Entry 7K9H (electron microscopy, 3.20 A resolution); this record covers chains B and H of the 7 polymer chains in the assembly.

Chain B:
Protein: Spike glycoprotein
Source organism: Severe acute respiratory syndrome coronavirus 2
UniProt: P0DTC2 (SPIKE_SARS2); numbering as in UniProt; present here: 1-676, 680-1213
Amino-acid sequence (1256 residues; numbered 1 to 1259; 3 numbers in that range are skipped by the numbering (no residue carries them; nothing is unmodelled there); the number before each row is that of its first residue):
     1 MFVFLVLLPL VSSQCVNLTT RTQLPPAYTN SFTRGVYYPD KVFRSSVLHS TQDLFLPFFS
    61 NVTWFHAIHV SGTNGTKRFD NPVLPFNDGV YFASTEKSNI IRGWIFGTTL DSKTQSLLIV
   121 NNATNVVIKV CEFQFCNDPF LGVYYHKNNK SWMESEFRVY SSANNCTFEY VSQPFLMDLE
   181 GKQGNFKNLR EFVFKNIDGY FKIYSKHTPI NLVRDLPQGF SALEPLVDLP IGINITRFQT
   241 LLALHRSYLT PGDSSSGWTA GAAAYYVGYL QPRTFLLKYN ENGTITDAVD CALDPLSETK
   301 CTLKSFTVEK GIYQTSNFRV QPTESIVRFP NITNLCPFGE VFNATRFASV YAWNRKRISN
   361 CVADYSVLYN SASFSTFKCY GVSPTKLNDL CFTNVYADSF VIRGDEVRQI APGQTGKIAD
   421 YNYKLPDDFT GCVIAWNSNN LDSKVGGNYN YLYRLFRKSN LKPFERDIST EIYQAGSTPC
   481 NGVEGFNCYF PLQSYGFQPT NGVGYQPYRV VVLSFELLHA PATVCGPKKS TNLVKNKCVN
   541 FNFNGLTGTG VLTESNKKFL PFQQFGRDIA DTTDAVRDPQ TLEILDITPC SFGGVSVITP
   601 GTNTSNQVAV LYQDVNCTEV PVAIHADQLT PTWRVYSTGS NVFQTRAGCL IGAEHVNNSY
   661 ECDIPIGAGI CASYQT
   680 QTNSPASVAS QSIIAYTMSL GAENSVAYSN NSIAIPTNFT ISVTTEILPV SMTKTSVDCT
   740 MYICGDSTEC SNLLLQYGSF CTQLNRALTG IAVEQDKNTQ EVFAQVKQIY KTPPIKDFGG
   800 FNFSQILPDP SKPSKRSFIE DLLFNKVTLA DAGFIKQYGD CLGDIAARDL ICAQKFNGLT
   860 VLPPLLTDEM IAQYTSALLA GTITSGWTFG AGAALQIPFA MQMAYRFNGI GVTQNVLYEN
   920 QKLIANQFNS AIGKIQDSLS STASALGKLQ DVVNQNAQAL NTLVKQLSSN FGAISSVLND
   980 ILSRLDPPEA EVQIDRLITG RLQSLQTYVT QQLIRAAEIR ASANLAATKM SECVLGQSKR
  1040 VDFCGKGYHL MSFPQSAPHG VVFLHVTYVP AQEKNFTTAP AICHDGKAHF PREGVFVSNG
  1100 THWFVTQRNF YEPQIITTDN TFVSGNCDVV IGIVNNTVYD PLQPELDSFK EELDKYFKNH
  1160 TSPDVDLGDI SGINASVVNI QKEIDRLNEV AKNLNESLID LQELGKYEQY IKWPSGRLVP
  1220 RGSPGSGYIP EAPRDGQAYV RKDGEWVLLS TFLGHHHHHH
Not modelled in the structure: 1-26, 70-81, 144-164, 173-185, 243-262, 621-640, 680-689, 828-855, 1148-1259
Construct notes: engineered mutation Ala685 (Arg in P0DTC2), Pro986 (Lys in P0DTC2), Pro987 (Val in P0DTC2); expression tag (1214-1259)
Swiss-Prot annotation at these positions:
  - region: Asn280 to Cys301 (Putative superantigen), Arg403 to Asp405 (Integrin-binding motif), Asn448 to Phe456 (Immunodominant HLA epitope recognized by the CD8+), Ser816 to Tyr837 (Fusion peptide 1), Lys835 to Phe855 (Fusion peptide 2), Asp1163 to Glu1202 (Heptad repeat 2)
  - site: Arg815, Ser816 (Cleavage)
  - glycosylation: Asn17 (N-linked (GlcNAc...) (complex) asparagine), Asn61 (N-linked (GlcNAc...) (hybrid) asparagine), Asn74 (N-linked (GlcNAc...) (complex) asparagine), Asn122 (N-linked (GlcNAc...) (hybrid) asparagine), Asn149 (N-linked (GlcNAc...) (complex) asparagine), Asn165 (N-linked (GlcNAc...) (complex) asparagine), Asn234 (N-linked (GlcNAc...) (high mannose) asparagine), Asn282 (N-linked (GlcNAc...) (complex) asparagine), Thr323 (O-linked (GalNAc) threonine), Ser325 (O-linked (HexNAc...) serine), Asn331 (N-linked (GlcNAc...) (complex) asparagine), Asn343 (N-linked (GlcNAc...) (complex) asparagine), Asn603 (N-linked (GlcNAc...) (hybrid) asparagine), Asn616 (N-linked (GlcNAc...) (complex) asparagine), Asn657 (N-linked (GlcNAc...) (complex) asparagine), Thr676 (O-linked (GlcNAc...) threonine), Asn709 (N-linked (GlcNAc...) (high mannose) asparagine), Asn717 (N-linked (GlcNAc...) (hybrid) asparagine), Asn801 (N-linked (GlcNAc...) (hybrid) asparagine), Asn1074 (N-linked (GlcNAc...) (hybrid) asparagine) and 5 more in UniProt
  - natural variant: Leu5 (L5F: In strain: Iota/B.1.526), Ser13 (S13I: In strain: Epsilon/B.1.427/B.1.429), Leu18 (L18F: In strain: Beta/B.1.351, Gamma/P.1 and 1 more), Thr19 (T19I: In strain: Omicron/BQ.1.1, Omicron/XBB.1.5 and 1 more; T19R: In strain: Delta/B.1.617.2, Omicron/BA.2 and 4 more), Thr20 (T20N: In strain: Gamma/P.1), Leu24 to Ala27 (sequence variant, change not given here; In strain: Omicron/BA.2, Omicron/BA.2.12.1 and 6 more), Pro26 (P26S: In strain: Gamma/P.1), Gln52 (Q52H: In strain: Omicron/EG.5.1), Ala67 (A67V: In strain: Eta/B.1.525, Omicron/BA.1), His69 to Val70 (deletion: In strain: Alpha/B.1.1.7, Eta/B.1.525 and 5 more), Gly75 (G75V: In strain: Lambda/C.37), Thr76 (T76I: In strain: Lambda/C.37), 79 further natural variant entries in UniProt
  - mutagenesis: His69 to Val70 (Increased incorporation of cleaved spike into virions), Asn121 (N121Q: Partial loss of biliverdin affinity), Arg190 (R190K: Partial loss of biliverdin affinity), Asn234 (N234Q: Increased resistance to neutralizing antibodies), Asn331 (N331Q: Reduced viral infectivity), Asn343 (N343Q: Reduced viral infectivity), Leu452 (L452R: Increased resistance to neutralizing antibodies. Decreases HLA binding to NF9 epitope. Increased binding affinity to human ACE2), Tyr453 (Y453F: Decreased HLA binding to NF9 epitope. Increased binding affinity to human ACE2), Ala475 (A475V: Increased resistance to neutralizing antibodies), Val483 (V483A: Increased resistance to neutralizing antibodies), Glu484 (E484D: Increased replication in human TMEM106B overexpressing cells), Phe490 (F490L: Increased resistance to neutralizing antibodies and human covalescent sera neutralization), 6 further mutagenesis entries in UniProt
Disulfide bonds: Cys131-Cys166, Cys291-Cys301, Cys336-Cys361, Cys379-Cys432, Cys391-Cys525, Cys480-Cys488, Cys538-Cys590, Cys617-Cys649, Cys662-Cys671, Cys738-Cys760, Cys743-Cys749, Cys1032-Cys1043, Cys1082-Cys1126
Glycans and other covalent adducts: N-acetylglucosamine (NAG) linked to Asn61, Asn165, Asn234, Asn282, Asn331, Asn343, Asn616, Asn657, Asn709, Asn717, Asn801, Asn1074, Asn1098, Asn1134; glycan linked to Asn603

Chain H:
Protein: 2B04 heavy chain
Source organism: Mus musculus
Amino-acid sequence (119 residues; row label = number of the first residue in the row):
     1 QVQLKQSGPG LVAPSQSLSI TCTVSGFSLI NYAISWVRQP PGKGLEWLGV IWTGGGTNYN
    61 SALKSRLSIS KDNSKSQVFL KMNSLQTDDT ARYYCARKDY YGRYYGMDYW GQGTSVTVS
Disulfide bonds: Cys22-Cys95

Chain B / chain H interface:
Residue-residue contacts - 28 pairs, chain B then chain H:
  Tyr449(B) with Gly26(H), hydrogen bond (side chain-backbone); Phe27(H), hydrogen bond (side chain-backbone); Ser28(H)
  Leu452(B) with Ile30(H), hydrophobic
  Glu484(B) with Trp52(H); Thr53(H), hydrogen bond (side chain-backbone); Gly54(H); Gly55(H); Tyr100(H), hydrogen bond
  Gly485(B) with Trp52(H); Tyr100(H)
  Phe486(B) with Lys98(H); Tyr105(H)
  Cys488(B) with Tyr100(H)
  Tyr489(B) with Tyr100(H); Tyr101(H), hydrophobic; Tyr105(H), hydrogen bond
  Phe490(B) with Thr53(H); Gly54(H); Tyr101(H)
  Leu492(B) with Ile30(H); Tyr101(H)
  Gln493(B) with Ile30(H); Asn31(H); Tyr101(H), hydrogen bond
  Ser494(B) with Ser28(H); Ile30(H); Asn31(H), hydrogen bond (backbone-side chain)
Also at the interface, not in a pair above, chain B (13 interface residues in all): Gly446, Tyr495

Summary:
The chain B/chain H interface involves 13 residues from each chain, with 7 hydrogen bonds. Polar pairs include
Tyr449(B)-Gly26(H), Tyr449(B)-Phe27(H) and Glu484(B)-Thr53(H). Covalently linked N-acetylglucosamine: at
Asn61(B), Asn165(B), Asn234(B), Asn282(B), Asn331(B) and Asn343(B) and 8 more. From UniProt: 19 mutagenesis
sites on chain B.
Chain B is Spike glycoprotein (Severe acute respiratory syndrome coronavirus 2) and chain H is 2B04 heavy
chain (Mus musculus); the structure, SARS-CoV-2 Spike in complex with neutralizing Fab 2B04 (one up, two down
conformation), was determined by electron microscopy (same publication as 7K9I, 7K9J and 7K9K).
